PDB entry 2NUU | X-ray diffraction, 2.50 A resolution | chains B and H of the 6 polymer chains in the assembly

Chain B:
Protein: Ammonia channel
Organism: Escherichia coli
Reference sequence: P69681 (AMTB_ECOLI); residues 3-406 here correspond to UniProt positions 25-428 (UniProt number = residue number + 22)
Chain sequence (415 residues; row label = number of the first residue in the row; numbers below 1 keep their minus sign (Ala-8 is residue -8)):
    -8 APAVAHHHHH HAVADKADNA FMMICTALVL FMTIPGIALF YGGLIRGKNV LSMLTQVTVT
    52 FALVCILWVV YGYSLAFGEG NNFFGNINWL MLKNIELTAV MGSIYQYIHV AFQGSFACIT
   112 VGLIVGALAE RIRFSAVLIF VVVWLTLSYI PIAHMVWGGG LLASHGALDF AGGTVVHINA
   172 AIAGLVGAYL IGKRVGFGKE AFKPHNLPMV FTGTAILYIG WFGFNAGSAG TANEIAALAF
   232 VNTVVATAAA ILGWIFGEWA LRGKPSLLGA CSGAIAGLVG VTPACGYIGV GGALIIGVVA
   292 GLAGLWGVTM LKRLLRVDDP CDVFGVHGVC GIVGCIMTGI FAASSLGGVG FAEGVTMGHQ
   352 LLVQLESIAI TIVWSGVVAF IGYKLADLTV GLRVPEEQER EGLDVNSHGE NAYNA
Unresolved in the structure: -8 to -3
Sequence notes: expression tag (-8 to 2)
Swiss-Prot annotation at these positions:
  - binding site (NH4(+)): Ser219
  - site: Asp160 (Important for the deprotonation of the ammonium cation), His168 (Twin-His motif. Important for optimum substrate conductance), Phe215 (Important for optimum substrate conductance), His318 (Twin-His motif. Important for optimum substrate conductance)

Chain H:
Protein: Nitrogen regulatory protein P-II 2
Organism: Escherichia coli
Reference sequence: P0AC55 (GLNK_ECOLI); residues 1-112 here = UniProt positions 1-112
Chain sequence (112 residues; numbered 1 to 112; the number before each row is that of its first residue):
     1 MKLVTVIIKP FKLEDVREAL SSIGIQGLTV TEVKGFGRQK GHAELYRGAE YSVNFLPKVK
    61 IDVAIADDQL DEVIDIVSKA AYTGKIGDGK IFVAELQRVI RIRTGEADEA AL
Ligand contacts:
  - ADP (adenosine-5'-diphosphate), molecule 1: Ile7, Lys34, Gly35, Phe36, Gly37, Arg38, Gln39, Lys58, Ile86, Gly87, Asp88, Gly89, Lys90, Phe92
  - ADP, molecule 2: Gly27, Leu28, Thr29, Asp62, Val63, Ala64, Arg101, Arg103, Leu112
Swiss-Prot annotation at these positions:
  - binding site (ADP): Thr29, Arg38, Gln39, Ala64, Gly87 to Lys90, Arg101 to Arg103
  - binding site (ATP): Gly37, Ala64, Gly87 to Lys90, Arg101 to Arg103
  - modified residue: Tyr51 (O-UMP-tyrosine)

Interface between chain B and chain H:
Residue-residue contacts (25; chain B residue first):
  Phe31(B) - Arg47(H)
  Leu35(B) - Arg47(H)
  Ala192(B) - Tyr51(H)  hydrophobic
  Phe193(B) - Tyr51(H)  hydrogen bond (backbone-side chain)
  Lys194(B) - Glu44(H)  salt bridge
  Lys194(B) - Tyr46(H)
  Lys194(B) - Tyr51(H)
  Lys194(B) - Asn54(H)  hydrogen bond
  Pro195(B) - Tyr46(H)
  Leu198(B) - Tyr46(H)  hydrophobic
  Glu249(B) - Leu45(H)
  Arg253(B) - Leu45(H)
  Arg253(B) - Arg47(H)
  Arg253(B) - Gly48(H)  hydrogen bond (side chain-backbone)
  Arg253(B) - Ala49(H)  hydrogen bond (side chain-backbone)
  Arg253(B) - Glu50(H)  salt bridge
  Lys255(B) - Leu45(H)
  Ser257(B) - Leu45(H)
  Leu259(B) - Arg47(H)
  Ser263(B) - Arg47(H)  hydrogen bond
  Val299(B) - Arg47(H)
  Val299(B) - Gly48(H)
  Arg304(B) - Gly48(H)
  Cys312(B) - Arg47(H)  hydrogen bond (backbone-side chain)
  Asp313(B) - Arg47(H)  salt bridge
Interface residues without a listed pair, chain B (20 interface residues in all): Glu191, Thr300, Val317
Interface residues without a listed pair, chain H (11 interface residues in all): His42, Ala43

In short:
20 residues of chain B and 11 residues of chain H are in contact, with 6 hydrogen bonds and 3 salt bridges.
Polar pairs include Lys194(B)-Glu44(H), Arg253(B)-Glu50(H) and Asp313(B)-Arg47(H). Chain H binds ADP.
Chain B is Ammonia channel and chain H is Nitrogen regulatory protein P-II 2, both from Escherichia coli; the
structure, Regulating the Escherichia coli ammonia channel: the crystal structure of the AmtB-GlnK complex,
was determined by X-ray diffraction.
